Entry 9BYI (electron microscopy, 2.95 A resolution); this record covers chains U and A.

# Chain U (and A)
Molecule: Potassium channel subfamily K member 13
From: Homo sapiens
Notes: fragment: K2P13.1 residues 1-350 with SNS linker followed by 3C protease site; chain A of this document is another copy of the same molecule, construct and numbering; everything in this record applies to it too
UniProt: Q9HB14 (KCNKD_HUMAN); numbering as in UniProt (aligned over 1-350)
Sequence (350 residues; each row starts with the number of its first residue):
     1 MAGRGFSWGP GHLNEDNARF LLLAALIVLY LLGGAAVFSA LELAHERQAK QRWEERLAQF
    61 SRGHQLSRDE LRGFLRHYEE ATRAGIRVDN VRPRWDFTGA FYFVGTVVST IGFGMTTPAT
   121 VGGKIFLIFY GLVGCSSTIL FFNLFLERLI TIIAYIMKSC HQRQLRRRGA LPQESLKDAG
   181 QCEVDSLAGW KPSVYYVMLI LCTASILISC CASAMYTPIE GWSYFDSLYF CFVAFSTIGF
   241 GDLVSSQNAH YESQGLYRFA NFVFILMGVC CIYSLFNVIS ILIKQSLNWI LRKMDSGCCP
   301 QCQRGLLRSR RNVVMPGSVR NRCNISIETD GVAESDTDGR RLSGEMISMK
Disordered / not traced: 1-13, 168-187, 296-350
Differences from the reference sequence: engineered mutation Gln-59 (Asn in Q9HB14), Gln-65 (Asn in Q9HB14)
Bound ions: K+ site 1: Thr-110, Ile-111, Thr-237, Ile-238 (shared with Thr-110(A), Ile-111(A), Thr-237(A), Ile-238(A) of chain A); K+ site 2: Thr-110, Thr-237 (shared with Thr-110(A), Thr-237(A) of chain A); K+ site 3: Gly-112, Phe-113, Gly-239, Phe-240 (shared with Gly-112(A), Phe-113(A), Gly-239(A), Phe-240(A) of chain A)
Residues lining bound ligands:
  - linoleic acid (EIC), molecule 1: Ala-24, Ile-27, Val-28
  - linoleic acid (EIC), molecule 2: Arg-92, Phe-101, Tyr-102, Gly-105, Ser-109, Phe-141, Ser-246, Arg-258, Asn-261, Phe-262, Ile-265, Leu-266
  - hexadecane (R16): Phe-101, Gln-254, Arg-258
Swiss-Prot annotation at these positions:
  - region: Thr-110 to Met-115 (Selectivity filter 1), Thr-237 to Asp-242 (Selectivity filter 2)
  - binding site (K(+)): Thr-110, Ile-111, Gly-112, Thr-237, Ile-238, Gly-239, Phe-240
From the paper describing this entry:
  - conformationally variable residues (order/disorder transition): Arg-163 to Arg-167

# Interface between chain U and chain A
Contacting residue pairs (154; chain U residue first):
  Asp-16(U) with Arg-148(A), salt bridge
  Asn-17(U) with Arg-148(A), hydrogen bond
  Phe-20(U) with Phe-141(A), hydrophobic; Leu-144(A), hydrophobic; Phe-145(A)
  Leu-23(U) with Phe-141(A), hydrophobic; Leu-144(A), hydrophobic
  Tyr-30(U) with Tyr-130(A), hydrogen bond (backbone-side chain); Val-133(A)
  Leu-31(U) with Val-104(A); Val-108(A), hydrophobic; Tyr-130(A)
  Leu-32(U) with Phe-101(A), hydrophobic
  Gly-34(U) with Tyr-130(A)
  Ala-35(U) with Ala-100(A); Phe-101(A)
  Val-37(U) with Phe-126(A), hydrophobic
  Phe-38(U) with Trp-95(A), hydrophobic; Val-104(A), hydrophobic; Gly-123(A); Phe-126(A), hydrophobic; Leu-127(A), hydrophobic
  Ser-39(U) with Trp-95(A), hydrogen bond (side chain-backbone); Asp-96(A), hydrogen bond (side chain-backbone)
  Leu-41(U) with Gly-122(A)
  Glu-42(U) with Trp-95(A); Pro-118(A); Ala-119(A); Thr-120(A); Gly-123(A)
  Leu-43(U) with Arg-94(A); Trp-95(A)
  His-45(U) with Ala-119(A); Thr-120(A)
  Glu-46(U) with Pro-93(A); Arg-94(A), hydrogen bond (side chain-backbone)
  Lys-50(U) with Gly-85(A), hydrogen bond (side chain-backbone); Ile-86(A)
  Trp-53(U) with Tyr-78(A), hydrophobic; Ala-81(A), hydrophobic; Ile-86(A)
  Arg-56(U) with His-77(A); Glu-80(A), salt bridge
  Leu-57(U) with Phe-74(A), hydrophobic
  Phe-60(U) with Phe-74(A), hydrophobic
  His-64(U) with Leu-66(A); Glu-70(A), salt bridge
  Leu-66(U) with His-64(A)
  Glu-70(U) with His-64(A), salt bridge
  Phe-74(U) with Phe-60(A), hydrophobic; Leu-75(A), hydrophobic
  Leu-75(U) with Phe-74(A), hydrophobic; Tyr-78(A), hydrophobic
  Arg-76(U) with Asp-89(A), salt bridge
  His-77(U) with Arg-56(A)
  Tyr-78(U) with Trp-53(A), hydrophobic; Leu-75(A), hydrophobic; Tyr-78(A), hydrophobic; Glu-79(A), hydrogen bond
  Glu-79(U) with Tyr-78(A), hydrogen bond; Val-88(A)
  Glu-80(U) with Arg-56(A), salt bridge
  Ala-81(U) with Trp-53(A), hydrophobic
  Ala-84(U) with Ala-49(A), hydrophobic
  Gly-85(U) with Lys-50(A)
  Ile-86(U) with Trp-53(A)
  Arg-87(U) with Glu-79(A)
  Val-88(U) with Leu-75(A), hydrophobic; Glu-79(A)
  Asp-89(U) with Arg-76(A), salt bridge
  Pro-93(U) with Glu-46(A)
  Arg-94(U) with Glu-46(A), hydrogen bond (backbone-side chain)
  Trp-95(U) with Ser-39(A), hydrogen bond (backbone-side chain); Glu-42(A); Leu-43(A); Glu-46(A)
  Ala-100(U) with Ala-35(A)
  Phe-101(U) with Leu-32(A), hydrophobic; Ala-35(A)
  Phe-103(U) with Phe-240(A), hydrophobic
  Val-104(U) with Leu-31(A); Gly-34(A); Ala-35(A); Phe-38(A), hydrophobic
  Val-107(U) with Phe-240(A), hydrophobic
  Val-108(U) with Leu-31(A), hydrophobic
  Thr-110(U) with Thr-237(A)
  Ile-111(U) with Ile-238(A)
  Gly-112(U) with Ile-238(A); Gly-239(A)
  Gly-114(U) with Phe-240(A)
  Thr-117(U) with Phe-240(A)
  Pro-118(U) with Glu-42(A); Tyr-229(A)
  Ala-119(U) with Glu-42(A); His-45(A)
  Thr-120(U) with Glu-42(A); His-45(A)
  Gly-122(U) with Leu-41(A)
  Gly-123(U) with Phe-38(A); Glu-42(A)
  Lys-124(U) with Phe-225(A); Asp-226(A), salt bridge; Tyr-229(A)
  Ile-125(U) with Phe-225(A), hydrophobic
  Phe-126(U) with Val-37(A), hydrophobic; Phe-38(A), hydrophobic
  Leu-127(U) with Phe-38(A), hydrophobic
  Ile-128(U) with Phe-232(A), hydrophobic
  Tyr-130(U) with Tyr-30(A), hydrogen bond (side chain-backbone); Leu-31(A); Gly-34(A)
  Leu-132(U) with Phe-276(A), hydrophobic
  Val-133(U) with Tyr-30(A)
  Cys-135(U) with Phe-276(A), hydrophobic
  Ser-136(U) with Phe-276(A); Ile-279(A); Ser-280(A)
  Ser-137(U) with Ile-283(A)
  Leu-140(U) with Ser-280(A); Ile-283(A), hydrophobic; Lys-284(A)
  Phe-141(U) with Phe-20(A), hydrophobic; Leu-23(A), hydrophobic
  Leu-144(U) with Phe-20(A), hydrophobic; Leu-23(A), hydrophobic
  Phe-145(U) with Phe-20(A)
  Arg-148(U) with Asp-16(A), salt bridge; Asn-17(A), hydrogen bond
  Phe-225(U) with Lys-124(A); Ile-125(A), hydrophobic
  Asp-226(U) with Lys-124(A), salt bridge
  Tyr-229(U) with Pro-118(A); Lys-124(A)
  Phe-232(U) with Ile-128(A), hydrophobic
  Thr-237(U) with Thr-110(A)
  Ile-238(U) with Ile-111(A); Gly-112(A)
  Gly-239(U) with Gly-112(A)
  Phe-240(U) with Phe-103(A), hydrophobic; Val-107(A), hydrophobic; Gly-112(A); Gly-114(A); Thr-117(A)
  Tyr-273(U) with Tyr-273(A), hydrogen bond
  Phe-276(U) with Leu-132(A), hydrophobic; Cys-135(A), hydrophobic; Ser-136(A)
  Ile-279(U) with Ser-136(A)
  Ser-280(U) with Ser-136(A); Leu-140(A)
  Ile-283(U) with Ser-137(A); Leu-140(A), hydrophobic
  Lys-284(U) with Leu-140(A)
Also at the interface, not in a pair above, chain U (105 interface residues in all): Arg-19, Ala-24, Ile-27, Ala-36, Ala-49, Leu-71, Asp-96, Phe-97, Phe-113, Phe-129, Gly-134, Ile-139, Glu-147, Ser-236, Asp-242, Leu-275, Leu-287
Also at the interface, not in a pair above, chain A (106 interface residues in all): Arg-19, Ala-24, Ile-27, Ala-36, Leu-57, Leu-71, Ala-84, Arg-87, Phe-97, Phe-113, Val-121, Phe-129, Gly-134, Ile-139, Glu-147, Ser-236, Asp-242, Leu-275, Leu-287

# Overview
Chain U and chain A form an interface of 105 and 106 residues respectively, with 13 hydrogen bonds and 10 salt
bridges. Polar pairs include Asp-16(U)/Arg-148(A), Arg-56(U)/Glu-80(A) and His-64(U)/Glu-70(A). Chain U binds
hexadecane and linoleic acid. UniProt lists 7 K+-binding residues on chain U. The paper reports conformational
variability at Arg-163(U).
Chain U and chain A are both Potassium channel subfamily K member 13 (Homo sapiens); the structure, Structure
of human K2P13.1 (THIK1) in detergent, was determined by electron microscopy, deposited together with 9BSN,
9BWS, 9C07 and 9C09.
